PDB entry 9ES7 | electron microscopy, 1.94 A resolution | chains A and L of the 18 polymer chains in the assembly

# Chain A
Protein: Cytochrome b6
Organism: Spinacia oleracea
Reference sequence: P00165 (CYB6_SPIOL); numbering as in UniProt (aligned over 1-215)
Chain sequence (215 residues; numbered 1 to 215; the number before each row is that of its first residue):
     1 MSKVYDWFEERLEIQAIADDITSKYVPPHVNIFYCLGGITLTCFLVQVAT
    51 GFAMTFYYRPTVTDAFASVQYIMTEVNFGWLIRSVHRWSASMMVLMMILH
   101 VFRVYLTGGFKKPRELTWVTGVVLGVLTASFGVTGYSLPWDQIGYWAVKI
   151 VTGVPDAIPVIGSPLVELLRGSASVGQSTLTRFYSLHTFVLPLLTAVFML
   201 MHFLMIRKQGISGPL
Unresolved in the structure: 1
Covalent attachments: heme c (HEC) linked to Cys35
Metal / ion sites: heme Fe site 1: His86, His187; heme Fe site 2: His100, His202
Residues lining bound ligands:
  - beta-carotene (BCR): Ile32, Phe33, Ile39, Met96, Leu99
  - chlorophyll a (CLA): Met97, Ile98, Val101, Phe102, Tyr105, Gly125, Val126, Ala129, Ser130, Val133, Thr134, Phe183
  - heme c (HEC): Val30, Asn31, Tyr34, Gly38, Leu41, Thr42, Phe203, Ile206, Arg207, Gly210, Ile211
  - heme (HEM), molecule 1: Tyr34, Gly37, Gly38, Thr40, Leu41, Met93, Met97, His100, Val101, Arg103, Val104, Gly109, Arg114, Thr117, Trp118, Gly121, Val122, Leu124, Thr128, Met199, His202, Phe203, Ile206, Gly210, Ile211, Ser212
  - heme (HEM), molecule 2: Phe44, Gln47, Val48, Gly51, Phe52, Met54, Thr55, Tyr58, Arg83, His86, Arg87, Ala90, Met93, Thr128, Phe131, Gly135, Leu138, Pro139, Tyr184, His187, Thr188, Pro192
From the paper describing this entry:
  - catalytic residues: Asp20, Arg207 (proposed by the authors, not directly observed)

# Chain L
Protein: Cytochrome b6-f complex iron-sulfur subunit, chloroplastic
Organism: Spinacia oleracea
Notes: EC 7.1.1.6
Reference sequence: P08980 (UCRIA_SPIOL); residues -50 to 179 here correspond to UniProt positions 1-230 (UniProt number = residue number + 51)
Chain sequence (230 residues; row label = number of the first residue in the row; numbers below 1 keep their minus sign (Met-50 is residue -50)):
   -50 MASFTLSSATPSQLCSSKNGMFAPSLALAKAGRVNVLISKERIRGMKLTC
     0 QATSIPADNVPDMQKRETLNLLLLGALSLPTGYMLLPYASFFVPPGGGAG
    50 TGGTIAKDALGNDVIAAEWLKTHAPGDRTLTQGLKGDPTYLVVESDKTLA
   100 TFGINAVCTHLGCVVPFNAAENKFICPCHGSQYNNQGRVVRGPAPLSLAL
   150 AHCDVDDGKVVFVPWTETDFRTGEAPWWSA
Unresolved in the structure: -50 to 7, 46-51
Cystine bridges: Cys112-Cys127
Metal / ion sites: 2Fe-2S cluster Fe: Cys107, His109, Cys125, His128
Residues lining bound ligands: 2Fe-2S cluster (FES): Cys107, His109, Leu110, Gly111, Cys112, Cys125, Cys127, His128, Gly129, Ser130, Pro142

# Interface between chain A and chain L
Residue-residue contacts (9):
  Trp146(A) with Val113(L), hydrophobic
  Ile150(A) with Leu110(L)
  Glu167(A) with Pro43(L)
  Leu168(A) with Phe41(L)
  Gly171(A) with Pro43(L)
  Ala173(A) with Lys84(L)
  Ser174(A) with Lys84(L)
  Arg182(A) with Phe41(L), hydrogen bond (side chain-backbone); Pro43(L)
Also at the interface, not in a pair above, chain A (10 interface residues in all): Lys149, Ser172
Also at the interface, not in a pair above, chain L (7 interface residues in all): Val42, Gly111

# In short
The interface between chain A and chain L involves 10 residues on one side and 7 on the other; the contacts
include 1 hydrogen bond. Its one hydrogen-bonded contact is Arg182(A)-Phe41(L). Chain A binds heme,
chlorophyll a and beta-carotene. Bound to chain L: 2Fe-2S cluster. The paper reports catalytic residues
Asp20(A) and Arg207(A).
Here chain A is Cytochrome b6 and chain L is Cytochrome b6-f complex iron-sulfur subunit, chloroplastic, both
from Spinacia oleracea. Entry 9ES7 (Cryo-EM structure of Spinacia oleracea cytochrome b6f complex with water
molecules at 1.94 A resolution) was determined by electron microscopy, deposited together with 9ES8 and 9ES9.
